5A20 - chains E and G of the 8 polymer chains in the assembly; structure by electron microscopy, 7.60 A resolution (low resolution: residue-level contacts below are approximate; hydrogen-bond / salt-bridge calls are withheld).

[Chain E]
Name: Head completion protein GP16
From: Bacillus phage SPP1
UniProt: O48446 (O48446_BPSPP); numbering as in UniProt (aligned over 1-109)
Amino-acid sequence (109 residues; row label = number of the first residue in the row):
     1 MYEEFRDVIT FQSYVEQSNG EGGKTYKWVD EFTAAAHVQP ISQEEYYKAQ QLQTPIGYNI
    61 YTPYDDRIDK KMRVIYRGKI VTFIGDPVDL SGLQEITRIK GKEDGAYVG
Construct notes: conflict Arg-6 (Pro in O48446)

[Chain G]
Name: Tail-to-head joining protein GP17
From: Bacillus phage SPP1
UniProt: O48448 (O48448_BPSPP); residues 1-134 here = UniProt positions 1-134
Amino-acid sequence (134 residues; each row starts with the number of its first residue):
     1 MTWKLASRAL QKATVENLES YQPLMEMVNQ VTESPGKDDP YPYVVIGDQS STPFETKSSF
    61 GENITMDFHV WGGTTRAEAQ DISSRVLEAL TYKPLMFEGF TFVAKKLVLA QVITDTDGVT
   121 KHGIIKVRFT INNN
Unresolved in the structure: 1

[Interface between chain E and chain G]
Pairs across the interface (51):
  Asn-19(E) with Ala-77(G); Asp-81(G)
  Glu-21(E) with Asp-81(G); Arg-85(G)
  Gly-22(E) with Asp-81(G); Arg-85(G)
  Gly-23(E) with Arg-85(G)
  Gln-51(E) with Asp-38(G)
  Gln-53(E) with Pro-40(G)
  Thr-54(E) with Asp-38(G); Asp-39(G); Pro-40(G); Tyr-41(G)
  Pro-55(E) with Asp-39(G); Pro-40(G); Tyr-41(G)
  Ile-56(E) with Pro-40(G); Tyr-41(G); Pro-42(G); Tyr-43(G)
  Gly-57(E) with Tyr-41(G)
  Glu-103(E) with Pro-40(G); Tyr-41(G); Pro-42(G)
  Asp-104(E) with Pro-40(G); Tyr-41(G); Pro-42(G); Tyr-43(G); Asp-117(G); Val-119(G)
  Gly-105(E) with Tyr-41(G); Asp-117(G); Val-119(G)
  Ala-106(E) with Tyr-41(G); Thr-116(G); Asp-117(G)
  Tyr-107(E) with Tyr-41(G); Asp-115(G); Thr-116(G); Asp-117(G)
  Val-108(E) with Tyr-41(G); Tyr-43(G); Trp-71(G); Thr-114(G); Asp-115(G); Thr-116(G)
  Gly-109(E) with Trp-71(G); Ile-113(G); Thr-114(G); Asp-115(G); His-122(G)
Other interface residues (no listed pair), chain E (20 interface residues in all): Lys-24, Ile-84, Lys-102
Other interface residues (no listed pair), chain G (20 interface residues in all): Gly-36, Glu-78, Gly-118

[Overview]
Chain E and chain G each contribute 20 residues to their interface.
Here chain E is Head completion protein GP16 and chain G is Tail-to-head joining protein GP17, both from
Bacillus phage SPP1. Entry 5A20 (Structure of bacteriophage SPP1 head-to-tail interface filled with DNA and
tape measure protein) was determined by electron microscopy together with 5A21 from the same study.
